PDB entry 1M6N | X-ray diffraction, 2.70 A resolution | chain A

Chain A:
Protein: Preprotein translocase secA
From: Bacillus subtilis
Reference sequence: P28366 (SECA_BACSU); residues 1-802 here = UniProt positions 1-802
Chain sequence (802 residues; numbered 1 to 802; the number before each row is that of its first residue):
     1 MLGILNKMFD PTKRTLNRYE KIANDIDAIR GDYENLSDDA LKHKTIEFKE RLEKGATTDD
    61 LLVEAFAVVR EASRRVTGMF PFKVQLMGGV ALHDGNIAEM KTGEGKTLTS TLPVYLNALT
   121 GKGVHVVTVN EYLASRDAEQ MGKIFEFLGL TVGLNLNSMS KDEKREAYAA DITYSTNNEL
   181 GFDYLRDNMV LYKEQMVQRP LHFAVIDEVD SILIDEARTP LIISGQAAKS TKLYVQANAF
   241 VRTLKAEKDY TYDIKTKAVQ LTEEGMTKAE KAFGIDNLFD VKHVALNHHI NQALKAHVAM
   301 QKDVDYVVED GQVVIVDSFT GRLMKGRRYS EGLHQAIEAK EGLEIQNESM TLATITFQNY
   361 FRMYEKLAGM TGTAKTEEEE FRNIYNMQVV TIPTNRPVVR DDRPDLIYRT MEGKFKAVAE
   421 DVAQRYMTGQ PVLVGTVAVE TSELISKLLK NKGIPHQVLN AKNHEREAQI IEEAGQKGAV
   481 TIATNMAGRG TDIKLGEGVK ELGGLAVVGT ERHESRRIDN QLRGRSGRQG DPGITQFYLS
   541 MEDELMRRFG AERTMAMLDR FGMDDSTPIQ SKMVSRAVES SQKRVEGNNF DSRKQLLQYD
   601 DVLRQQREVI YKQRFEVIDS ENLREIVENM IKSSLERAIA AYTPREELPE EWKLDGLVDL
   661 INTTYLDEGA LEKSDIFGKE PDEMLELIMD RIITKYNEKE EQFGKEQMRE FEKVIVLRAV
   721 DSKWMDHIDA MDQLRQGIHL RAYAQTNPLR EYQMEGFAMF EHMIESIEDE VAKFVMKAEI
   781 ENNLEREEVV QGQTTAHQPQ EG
Curated features (UniProtKB/Swiss-Prot):
  - binding site (ATP): Met79, Phe80, Gln85, Gly103 to Thr107, Asp492
  - mutagenesis: Lys101 (K101N: Can restore growth of E.coli secA mutants), Lys106 (K106N: Loss of activity. Cannot complement E.coli secA mutants), Gly587 (G587C: Forms position 587-750 dimers upon oxidation in vitro; when associated with C-750. Does not form position 587-587 dimers (homodimers)), Asn588 (N588C: Forms position 588-588 dimers upon oxidation in vitro (homodimers)), Arg750 (R750C: Forms position 587-750 dimers upon oxidation in vitro; when associated with C-587. Also forms position 750-750 dimers (homodimers))

Overview:
UniProt lists 9 ATP-binding residues and 5 mutagenesis sites.
Chain A is Preprotein translocase secA (Bacillus subtilis); the structure, Crystal structure of the SecA
translocation ATPase from Bacillus subtilis, was determined by X-ray diffraction together with 1M74 from the
same study.
